PDB entry 6IS7 | X-ray diffraction, 2.80 A resolution | chains A and C of the 5 polymer chains in the assembly

[Chain A]
Protein: DNA polymerase
From: Thermococcus sp. 9oN-7
Notes: EC 2.7.7.7
Reference sequence: Q56366 (DPOL_THES9); residue numbers follow UniProt; this construct covers 1-775
Chain sequence (783 residues; numbered 1 to 783; the number before each row is that of its first residue):
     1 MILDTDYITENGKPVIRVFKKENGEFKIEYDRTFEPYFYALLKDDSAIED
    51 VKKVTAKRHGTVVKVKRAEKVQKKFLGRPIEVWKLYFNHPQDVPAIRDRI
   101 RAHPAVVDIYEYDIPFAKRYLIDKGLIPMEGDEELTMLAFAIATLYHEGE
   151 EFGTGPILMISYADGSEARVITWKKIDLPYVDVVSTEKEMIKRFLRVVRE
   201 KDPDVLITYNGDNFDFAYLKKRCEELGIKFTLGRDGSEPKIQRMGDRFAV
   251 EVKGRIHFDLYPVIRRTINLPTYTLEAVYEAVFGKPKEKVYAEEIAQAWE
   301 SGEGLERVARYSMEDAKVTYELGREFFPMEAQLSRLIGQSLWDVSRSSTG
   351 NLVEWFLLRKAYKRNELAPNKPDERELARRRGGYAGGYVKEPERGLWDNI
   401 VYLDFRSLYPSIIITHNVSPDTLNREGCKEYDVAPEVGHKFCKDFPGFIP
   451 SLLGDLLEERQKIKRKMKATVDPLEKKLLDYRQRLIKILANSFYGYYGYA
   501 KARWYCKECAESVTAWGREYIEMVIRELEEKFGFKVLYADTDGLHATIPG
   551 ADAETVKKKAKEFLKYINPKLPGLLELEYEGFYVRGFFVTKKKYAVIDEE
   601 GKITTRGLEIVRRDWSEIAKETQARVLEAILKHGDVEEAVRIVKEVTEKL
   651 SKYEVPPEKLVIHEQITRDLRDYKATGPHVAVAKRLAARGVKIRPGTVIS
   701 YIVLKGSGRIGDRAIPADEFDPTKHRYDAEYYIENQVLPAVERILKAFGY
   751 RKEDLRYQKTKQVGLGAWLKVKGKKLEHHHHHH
Not modelled in the structure: 758-783
Construct notes: engineered mutation Ala141 (Asp in Q56366), Ala143 (Glu in Q56366), Leu485 (Ala in Q56366); expression tag (776-783)
Disulfide bonds: Cys428-Cys442, Cys506-Cys509
Metal / ion sites: Ca2+: Asn568, Leu571, Leu575
What the authors report for this chain:
  - mutagenesis - Y409A: decreased catalytic activity (esterase activity)
  - mutagenesis - D542E: increased catalytic activity (esterase activity)
  - catalytic residues: Tyr409, Asp542 (proposed by the authors, not directly observed)
  - mutagenesis - Y409A, D542E: decreased catalytic activity on dATP
  - mutagenesis - Y409A, D542E: decreased catalytic activity on 3'-AL
  - mutagenesis - D542E: increased catalytic activity on 3'-ester bond

[Chain C]
Molecule: 15-nt DNA strand
Sequence (15 nucleotides; each row starts with the number of its first residue; numbers below 1 keep their minus sign (DG-12 is residue -12)):
   -12 GCGGACTGCTTACCA

[Interface between chain A and chain C]
Contacting residue pairs (31; chain A residue first):
  Asn269(A) with DC0(C), hydrogen bond to the phosphate
  Asp540(A) with DC1(C), phosphate contact; DA2(C), sugar contact
  Asp542(A) with DA2(C), phosphate contact
  Lys592(A) with DC1(C), hydrogen bond to the base
  Tyr594(A) with DA2(C), hydrogen bond to the phosphate
  Arg606(A) with DC1(C), salt bridge to the phosphate; DA2(C), salt bridge to the phosphate
  Gly607(A) with DC0(C), phosphate contact; DC1(C), hydrogen bond to the phosphate
  Val611(A) with DC0(C), phosphate contact
  Arg612(A) with DT-2(C), hydrogen bond to the base; DA-1(C), hydrogen bond to the sugar; DC0(C), phosphate contact
  Arg613(A) with DA-1(C), salt bridge to the phosphate; DC0(C), hydrogen bond to the phosphate
  Asp614(A) with DA-1(C), sugar contact
  Glu664(A) with DA-1(C), phosphate contact
  Gln665(A) with DT-2(C), phosphate contact; DA-1(C), hydrogen bond to the phosphate
  Thr667(A) with DT-2(C), hydrogen bond to the phosphate
  Arg668(A) with DT-3(C), salt bridge to the phosphate; DT-2(C), salt bridge to the phosphate
  Tyr673(A) with DT-3(C), phosphate contact; DT-2(C), hydrogen bond to the phosphate
  Lys674(A) with DC-4(C), phosphate contact; DT-3(C), hydrogen bond to the phosphate
  Ala675(A) with DC-4(C), hydrogen bond to the phosphate; DT-3(C), hydrogen bond to the phosphate
  His679(A) with DT-3(C), phosphate contact; DT-2(C), salt bridge to the phosphate
Other interface residues (no listed pair), chain A (25 interface residues in all): Tyr402, Thr541, Thr605, His663, Ile666, Asp672

[Overview]
The interface between chain A and chain C involves 25 residues on one side and 7 on the other, with 13
hydrogen bonds and 6 salt bridges. Among the polar pairs are Lys592(A)-DC1(C), Arg612(A)-DT-2(C) and
Arg612(A)-DA-1(C). From the paper: catalytic residues Tyr409(A) and Asp542(A); Y409A and D542E of chain A
reduce catalytic activity on dATP.
Chain A is DNA polymerase (Thermococcus sp. 9oN-7) and chain C is a 15-nt DNA strand; the structure, Structure
of 9N-I DNA polymerase incorporation with dA in the active site, was determined by X-ray diffraction (same
publication as 6ISF, 6ISG, 6ISH and 6ISI).
